Entry 4JGC (X-ray diffraction, 2.58 A resolution); this record covers chains A and D of the 3 polymer chains in the assembly.

Chain A:
Name: G/T mismatch-specific thymine DNA glycosylase
Source organism: Homo sapiens
Notes: EC 3.2.2.29
UniProt: Q13569 (TDG_HUMAN); numbering as in UniProt (aligned over 111-308)
Sequence (204 residues; each row starts with the number of its first residue):
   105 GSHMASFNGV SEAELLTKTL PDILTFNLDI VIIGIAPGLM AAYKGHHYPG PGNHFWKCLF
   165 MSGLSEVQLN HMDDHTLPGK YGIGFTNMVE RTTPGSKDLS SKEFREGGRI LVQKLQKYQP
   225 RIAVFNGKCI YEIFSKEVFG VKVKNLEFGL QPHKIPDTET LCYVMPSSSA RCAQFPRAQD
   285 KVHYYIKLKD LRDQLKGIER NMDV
Unresolved in the structure: 105-109, 306-308
Construct notes: expression tag (105-110); engineered mutation Ala140 (Asn in Q13569)
Residues lining bound ligands: 1RT (4-amino-2-oxo-1,2-dihydropyrimidine-5-carboxylic acid): Ile137, Gly138, Ile139, Ala140, Pro141, Gly142, Tyr152, Asn191, Asn230, Gly231, Ser271, Ser272, Ser273
Curated features (UniProtKB/Swiss-Prot):
  - cross-link: Lys248 (Glycyl lysine isopeptide (Lys-Gly) (interchain with G-Cter in SUMO2))
  - mutagenesis: Ala145 (A145G: Increased DNA glycosylase activity on G/T mispairs), His151 (H151A/Q: Increased DNA glycosylase activity on G/T mispairs), Asn191 (N191A: Reduced DNA glycosylase activity on G/T and G/U mispairs), Thr197 (T197A: Reduced DNA glycosylase activity on G/T mispairs), Arg281 (R281A: Restores the DNA-binding ability of the sumoylated form)
Reported in the primary citation:
  - conformationally variable residues (side-chain flip): Thr197
  - mutagenesis - N140A, N157A (6-fold), N157D (by a factor of 1350), N157D/N230D, N230D (by a factor of 32): decreased catalytic activity on G:U
  - mutagenesis - N140A, N157A (3-fold), N230D (by a factor of 3): decreased catalytic activity on G:5caC
  - binding site for 1RT: Gly138, Ile139, Tyr152, Asn230, Ser271
  - mutagenesis - N230A: decreased stability
  - mutagenesis - N157D: unchanged catalytic activity on 5caC
  - mutagenesis - N157D/N230D: abolished catalytic activity on G:5caC

Chain D:
Molecule: oligonucleotide containing 5-carboxylcytosine
Sequence (28 nucleotides; numbered 1 to 28; the number before each row is that of its first residue):
     1 AGCTGTCCAC TGCTCAXGTA CAGAGCTG
Modified residues: ORP (2-deoxy-5-phosphono-ribose) at position 17

Interface between chain A and chain D:
Pairs across the interface (28; chain A residue first):
  Ile139(A) - DG18(D)  sugar contact
  Ala140(A) - ORP_17(D)  base contact
  Asn157(A) - ORP_17(D)  base contact
  Thr197(A) - ORP_17(D)  base contact
  Pro198(A) - ORP_17(D)  base contact
  Gly199(A) - ORP_17(D)  base contact
  Ser200(A) - ORP_17(D)  base contact
  Ser200(A) - DG18(D)  hydrogen bond to the phosphate
  Gly231(A) - DT19(D)  phosphate contact
  Lys232(A) - DT19(D)  hydrogen bond to the phosphate
  Lys232(A) - DA20(D)  salt bridge to the phosphate
  Cys233(A) - DT19(D)  hydrogen bond to the phosphate
  Phe252(A) - DA20(D)  phosphate contact
  Pro270(A) - DT19(D)  phosphate contact
  Ser271(A) - DG18(D)  phosphate contact
  Ser271(A) - DT19(D)  hydrogen bond to the phosphate
  Ser273(A) - DA16(D)  sugar contact
  Ser273(A) - ORP_17(D)  base contact
  Ser273(A) - DG18(D)  hydrogen bond to the phosphate
  Ala274(A) - DA16(D)  base contact
  Arg275(A) - DA16(D)  salt bridge to the phosphate
  Arg275(A) - DG18(D)  salt bridge to the phosphate
  Cys276(A) - DG18(D)  hydrogen bond to the sugar
  Cys276(A) - DT19(D)  sugar contact
  Ala277(A) - DG18(D)  base contact
  Gln278(A) - DG18(D)  hydrogen bond to the base
  Gln278(A) - DT19(D)  base contact
  Gln278(A) - DA20(D)  sugar contact
Other interface residues (no listed pair), chain A (23 interface residues in all): Gly142, Met144, Gly154, Met269
Other interface residues (no listed pair), chain D (6 interface residues in all): DC15

Overview:
23 residues of chain A face 6 of chain D across their interface, with 7 hydrogen bonds and 3 salt bridges.
Polar pairs include Gln278(A)-DG18(D), Cys276(A)-DG18(D) and Ser200(A)-DG18(D). From the paper: a binding site
for 1RT at Gly138(A), Ile139(A) and Tyr152(A) among others; N140A, N157A and N157D of chain A, among others,
reduce catalytic activity on G:U; 6 substitutions were tested in all.
Chain A is G/T mismatch-specific thymine DNA glycosylase (Homo sapiens) and chain D is oligonucleotide
containing 5-carboxylcytosine; the structure, Human TDG N140A mutant IN A COMPLEX WITH 5-carboxylcytosine
(5caC), was determined by X-ray diffraction.
